PDB entry 8FEF | electron microscopy, 2.71 A resolution | chains A and E of the 10 polymer chains in the assembly

# Chain A
Name: Virulence factor Mce family protein
Source organism: Mycolicibacterium smegmatis MC2 155
Reference sequence: A0QNR2 (A0QNR2_MYCS2); residues 1-409 here = UniProt positions 1-409
Sequence (409 residues; each row starts with the number of its first residue):
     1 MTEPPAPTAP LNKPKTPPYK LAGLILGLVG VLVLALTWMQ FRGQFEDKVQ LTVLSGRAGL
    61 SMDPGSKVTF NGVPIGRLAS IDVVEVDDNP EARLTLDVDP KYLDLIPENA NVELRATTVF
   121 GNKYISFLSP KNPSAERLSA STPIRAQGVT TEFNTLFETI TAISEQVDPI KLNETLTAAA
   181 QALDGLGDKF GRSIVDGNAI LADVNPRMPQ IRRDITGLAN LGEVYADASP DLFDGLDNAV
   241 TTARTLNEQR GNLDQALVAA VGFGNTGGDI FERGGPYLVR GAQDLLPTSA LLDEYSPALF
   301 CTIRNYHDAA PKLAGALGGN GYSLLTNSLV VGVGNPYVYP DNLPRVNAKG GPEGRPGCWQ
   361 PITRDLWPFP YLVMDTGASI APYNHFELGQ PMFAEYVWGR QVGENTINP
Disordered / not traced: 1-17
Disulfides: Cys-301/Cys-358

# Chain E
Name: Virulence factor Mce family protein
Source organism: Mycolicibacterium smegmatis MC2 155
Reference sequence: A0QNR6 (A0QNR6_MYCS2); numbering as in UniProt (aligned over 1-390)
Sequence (390 residues; numbered 1 to 390; the number before each row is that of its first residue):
     1 MRLLKGFPKM RNWTRVGRRT AVLAAVALVL TSCGQWRGIA NVPLPGGPGT ESGSMTLYVQ
    61 MPETLALNAN SRVRVRDVFV GRVRKIELIN WVPTLTVDVE PGIKLPKNTL AKIGQTSLLG
   121 SQHVELNPPE DPSSELLRDG DTIPLAQSSA YPTIERTLAG ISGILTGGGI PNIEVIQTEV
   181 FNILNGRADQ IREFLNQLDT FTDELNQQRE EITRAIDSTN RLLNIVSQRN DTLDRVLTEF
   241 PPLIQHFAET RDLFADAVTA LGRLSAAADE TLSGSNANLH TNLQNLQRPL KQLGRAAPYL
   301 VGALKLILTV PFNIDNIPKA IRGDYINVSL KLDLTLSSVD NAFLSGTGVS GMLRALEQAW
   361 GRDPATMIPD VRFTPNPHDA PGGPLVERGE
Disordered / not traced: 1-32
What the authors report for this chain:
  - post-translational modification sites: Cys-33 (proposed by the authors, not directly observed)

# How chain A and chain E interact
Contacting residue pairs (276; chain A residue first):
  Gly-56(A) / Arg-76(E)
  Arg-57(A) / Arg-76(E)
  Arg-57(A) / Asp-77(E)  salt bridge
  Ala-58(A) / Arg-76(E)  hydrogen bond (backbone-backbone)
  Ala-58(A) / Val-78(E)  hydrophobic
  Gly-59(A) / Asp-77(E)  hydrogen bond (backbone-side chain)
  Leu-60(A) / Arg-74(E)
  Leu-60(A) / Asp-77(E)
  Leu-60(A) / Gln-115(E)
  Leu-60(A) / Thr-116(E)
  Leu-60(A) / His-123(E)
  Ser-61(A) / Thr-116(E)
  Ser-61(A) / Ser-117(E)
  Asp-63(A) / Arg-72(E)  salt bridge
  Ile-81(A) / Val-78(E)  hydrophobic
  Val-83(A) / Val-75(E)
  Val-83(A) / Val-78(E)  hydrophobic
  Asn-89(A) / Arg-76(E)  hydrogen bond
  Pro-90(A) / Arg-76(E)  hydrogen bond (backbone-side chain)
  Ala-92(A) / Val-78(E)  hydrophobic
  Val-119(A) / Leu-118(E)
  Phe-120(A) / Leu-119(E)  hydrophobic
  Glu-152(A) / Asp-77(E)
  Phe-153(A) / Leu-118(E)  hydrophobic
  Asn-154(A) / Gln-115(E)  hydrogen bond (side chain-backbone)
  Asn-154(A) / His-123(E)
  Asn-154(A) / Glu-125(E)
  Asn-154(A) / Tyr-151(E)
  Phe-157(A) / Leu-118(E)  hydrophobic
  Phe-157(A) / Pro-152(E)
  Phe-157(A) / Ile-154(E)  hydrophobic
  Phe-157(A) / Thr-157(E)
  Glu-158(A) / Lys-112(E)  salt bridge
  Glu-158(A) / Tyr-151(E)
  Glu-158(A) / Pro-152(E)
  Ile-160(A) / Thr-157(E)
  Ile-160(A) / Ile-161(E)  hydrophobic
  Thr-161(A) / Pro-152(E)
  Thr-161(A) / Arg-156(E)
  Thr-161(A) / Thr-157(E)
  Ser-164(A) / Ile-164(E)
  Glu-165(A) / Arg-156(E)  salt bridge
  Val-167(A) / Ile-164(E)  hydrophobic
  Pro-169(A) / Gly-163(E)
  Pro-169(A) / Gly-167(E)
  Pro-169(A) / Gly-168(E)
  Leu-172(A) / Gly-168(E)
  Asn-173(A) / Gly-167(E)
  Asn-173(A) / Gly-168(E)
  Asn-173(A) / Gly-169(E)
  Leu-176(A) / Gly-168(E)
  Leu-176(A) / Gly-169(E)
  Leu-176(A) / Asn-172(E)
  Leu-176(A) / Ile-173(E)  hydrophobic
  Leu-176(A) / Ile-176(E)
  Thr-177(A) / Asn-172(E)
  Ala-179(A) / Ile-176(E)  hydrophobic
  Ala-180(A) / Asn-172(E)
  Ala-180(A) / Ile-176(E)  hydrophobic
  Leu-183(A) / Ile-176(E)  hydrophobic
  Leu-183(A) / Glu-179(E)
  Gly-185(A) / Glu-179(E)  hydrogen bond (backbone-side chain)
  Leu-186(A) / Glu-179(E)
  Gly-187(A) / Glu-179(E)  hydrogen bond (backbone-side chain)
  Gly-187(A) / Asn-182(E)
  Gly-187(A) / Ile-183(E)
  Asp-188(A) / Asn-182(E)
  Asp-188(A) / Arg-187(E)  salt bridge
  Phe-190(A) / Ile-183(E)  hydrophobic
  Gly-191(A) / Ile-183(E)
  Gly-191(A) / Arg-187(E)
  Arg-192(A) / Arg-187(E)
  Ile-194(A) / Ile-191(E)  hydrophobic
  Ile-194(A) / Phe-194(E)
  Val-195(A) / Arg-187(E)
  Val-195(A) / Gln-190(E)
  Gly-197(A) / Phe-194(E)
  Asn-198(A) / Glu-193(E)  hydrogen bond
  Asn-198(A) / Phe-194(E)
  Asn-198(A) / Gln-197(E)  hydrogen bond
  Leu-201(A) / Phe-194(E)  hydrophobic
  Leu-201(A) / Gln-197(E)
  Leu-201(A) / Leu-198(E)
  Leu-201(A) / Phe-201(E)  hydrophobic
  Ala-202(A) / Gln-197(E)
  Val-204(A) / Phe-201(E)  hydrophobic
  Asn-205(A) / Gln-197(E)  hydrogen bond (side chain-backbone)
  Asn-205(A) / Thr-200(E)
  Asn-205(A) / Phe-201(E)
  Asn-205(A) / Glu-204(E)
  Met-208(A) / Glu-204(E)
  Met-208(A) / Leu-205(E)  hydrophobic
  Met-208(A) / Gln-208(E)
  Arg-212(A) / Gln-207(E)
  Arg-212(A) / Gln-208(E)
  Ile-215(A) / Gln-208(E)
  Ile-215(A) / Glu-211(E)
  Ile-215(A) / Ile-212(E)  hydrophobic
  Thr-216(A) / Glu-211(E)  hydrogen bond
  Thr-216(A) / Arg-214(E)
  Ala-219(A) / Arg-214(E)
  Ala-219(A) / Ala-215(E)  hydrophobic
  Ala-219(A) / Ser-218(E)  hydrogen bond (backbone-side chain)
  Asn-220(A) / Arg-214(E)  hydrogen bond
  Gly-222(A) / Ser-218(E)
  Glu-223(A) / Arg-214(E)  salt bridge
  Glu-223(A) / Ser-218(E)  hydrogen bond (backbone-side chain)
  Glu-223(A) / Arg-221(E)
  Tyr-225(A) / Leu-222(E)  hydrophobic
  Ala-226(A) / Arg-221(E)
  Ala-226(A) / Leu-222(E)
  Ala-226(A) / Ile-225(E)
  Asp-227(A) / Arg-221(E)  salt bridge
  Ser-229(A) / Ile-225(E)
  Pro-230(A) / Arg-229(E)
  Phe-233(A) / Val-226(E)  hydrophobic
  Phe-233(A) / Arg-229(E)
  Phe-233(A) / Thr-232(E)
  Asp-234(A) / Arg-229(E)  salt bridge
  Leu-236(A) / Thr-232(E)
  Leu-236(A) / Val-236(E)  hydrophobic
  Asp-237(A) / Thr-232(E)  hydrogen bond
  Asp-237(A) / Arg-235(E)  salt bridge
  Ala-239(A) / Phe-240(E)  hydrophobic
  Val-240(A) / Arg-235(E)
  Val-240(A) / Val-236(E)
  Val-240(A) / Glu-239(E)
  Val-240(A) / Phe-240(E)
  Ala-243(A) / Leu-243(E)  hydrophobic
  Arg-244(A) / Glu-239(E)  salt bridge
  Leu-246(A) / Leu-243(E)  hydrophobic
  Asn-247(A) / Glu-239(E)  hydrogen bond (side chain-backbone)
  Asn-247(A) / Leu-243(E)
  Arg-250(A) / His-246(E)
  Leu-253(A) / Phe-247(E)  hydrophobic
  Asp-254(A) / His-246(E)  salt bridge
  Asp-254(A) / Leu-253(E)
  Leu-257(A) / Leu-253(E)  hydrophobic
  Leu-257(A) / Ala-257(E)
  Val-258(A) / Leu-253(E)  hydrophobic
  Val-261(A) / Asp-256(E)
  Val-261(A) / Ala-257(E)
  Val-261(A) / Ala-260(E)
  Phe-263(A) / Leu-264(E)  hydrophobic
  Gly-264(A) / Ala-260(E)
  Gly-264(A) / Leu-264(E)
  Asn-265(A) / Ala-260(E)
  Gly-267(A) / Leu-264(E)
  Gly-268(A) / Leu-264(E)
  Asp-269(A) / Arg-263(E)
  Phe-271(A) / Leu-264(E)  hydrophobic
  Phe-271(A) / Ala-267(E)  hydrophobic
  Phe-271(A) / Ala-268(E)  hydrophobic
  Glu-272(A) / Arg-263(E)  salt bridge
  Glu-272(A) / Ala-267(E)
  Gly-275(A) / Thr-271(E)
  Leu-278(A) / Thr-271(E)
  Leu-278(A) / Ser-275(E)
  Val-279(A) / Thr-271(E)
  Val-279(A) / Gly-274(E)
  Val-279(A) / Ser-275(E)
  Ala-282(A) / Asn-278(E)
  Ala-282(A) / Asn-282(E)  hydrogen bond (backbone-side chain)
  Gln-283(A) / Asn-278(E)  hydrogen bond
  Leu-285(A) / Asn-282(E)
  Leu-286(A) / Asn-278(E)
  Leu-286(A) / Thr-281(E)
  Leu-286(A) / Asn-282(E)  hydrogen bond (backbone-side chain)
  Ser-289(A) / Asn-282(E)  hydrogen bond
  Ser-289(A) / Asn-285(E)
  Ala-290(A) / Asn-285(E)
  Leu-292(A) / Pro-289(E)
  Asp-293(A) / Asn-285(E)
  Asp-293(A) / Arg-288(E)  salt bridge
  Asp-293(A) / Pro-289(E)
  Ser-296(A) / Arg-288(E)
  Ser-296(A) / Pro-289(E)
  Ser-296(A) / Gln-292(E)
  Pro-297(A) / Arg-288(E)
  Pro-297(A) / Gly-389(E)  hydrogen bond (backbone-backbone)
  Leu-299(A) / Pro-289(E)
  Leu-299(A) / Gln-292(E)
  Leu-299(A) / Leu-293(E)
  Phe-300(A) / Gln-292(E)
  Phe-300(A) / Arg-295(E)
  Phe-300(A) / Ala-296(E)  hydrophobic
  Phe-300(A) / Tyr-299(E)  hydrophobic
  Cys-301(A) / Glu-387(E)
  Ile-303(A) / Leu-293(E)  hydrophobic
  Ile-303(A) / Ala-296(E)
  Ile-303(A) / Tyr-299(E)
  Ile-303(A) / Leu-300(E)  hydrophobic
  Ile-303(A) / Ala-303(E)
  Arg-304(A) / Tyr-299(E)
  Asn-305(A) / Glu-387(E)
  Tyr-306(A) / Leu-306(E)  hydrophobic
  Tyr-306(A) / Ile-307(E)  hydrophobic
  Tyr-306(A) / Val-310(E)
  His-307(A) / Tyr-299(E)
  His-307(A) / Gly-302(E)
  His-307(A) / Ala-303(E)
  Ala-310(A) / Gly-302(E)
  Ala-310(A) / Asn-313(E)  hydrogen bond (backbone-side chain)
  Leu-313(A) / Leu-306(E)  hydrophobic
  Leu-313(A) / Val-310(E)
  Leu-313(A) / Pro-311(E)
  Ala-314(A) / Asn-313(E)
  Ala-314(A) / Asn-316(E)  hydrogen bond (backbone-side chain)
  Leu-317(A) / Asn-313(E)
  Leu-317(A) / Asn-316(E)
  Gly-318(A) / Asn-316(E)
  Gly-318(A) / Lys-319(E)
  Asn-320(A) / Ser-329(E)
  Gly-321(A) / Lys-319(E)
  Gly-321(A) / Arg-322(E)
  Tyr-322(A) / Arg-322(E)
  Tyr-322(A) / Asn-327(E)  hydrogen bond (backbone-side chain)
  Ser-323(A) / Asn-327(E)
  Ser-323(A) / Ser-329(E)
  Leu-324(A) / Asn-327(E)  hydrogen bond (backbone-backbone)
  Leu-324(A) / Val-328(E)
  Leu-324(A) / Ser-329(E)  hydrogen bond (backbone-backbone)
  Leu-325(A) / Ser-329(E)
  Thr-326(A) / Val-328(E)
  Thr-326(A) / Ser-329(E)  hydrogen bond (side chain-backbone)
  Thr-326(A) / Lys-331(E)  hydrogen bond (backbone-backbone)
  Asn-327(A) / Lys-331(E)
  Ser-328(A) / Leu-330(E)
  Ser-328(A) / Lys-331(E)  hydrogen bond (backbone-backbone)
  Ser-328(A) / Leu-332(E)
  Ser-328(A) / Asp-333(E)  hydrogen bond (backbone-backbone)
  Leu-329(A) / Asp-333(E)
  Leu-329(A) / Ser-338(E)
  Leu-329(A) / Ala-342(E)  hydrophobic
  Val-330(A) / Ala-342(E)
  Val-330(A) / Phe-343(E)
  Val-331(A) / Ala-342(E)
  Pro-352(A) / Val-386(E)  hydrophobic
  Pro-352(A) / Arg-388(E)  hydrogen bond (backbone-side chain)
  Glu-353(A) / His-378(E)  salt bridge
  Glu-353(A) / Pro-384(E)
  Glu-353(A) / Arg-388(E)
  Arg-355(A) / Arg-388(E)  hydrogen bond (backbone-side chain)
  Arg-355(A) / Glu-390(E)  salt bridge
  Pro-356(A) / Arg-388(E)  hydrogen bond (backbone-side chain)
  Gly-357(A) / Glu-387(E)
  Gly-357(A) / Arg-388(E)
  Cys-358(A) / Val-386(E)
  Cys-358(A) / Glu-387(E)  hydrogen bond (backbone-backbone)
  Trp-359(A) / Pro-377(E)  hydrophobic
  Trp-359(A) / Leu-385(E)
  Trp-359(A) / Val-386(E)  hydrophobic
  Trp-359(A) / Glu-387(E)
  Gln-360(A) / Leu-385(E)  hydrogen bond (backbone-backbone)
  Pro-361(A) / Glu-387(E)
  Ile-362(A) / Pro-377(E)  hydrophobic
  Arg-364(A) / Pro-364(E)  hydrogen bond (side chain-backbone)
  Arg-364(A) / Ala-365(E)  hydrogen bond (side chain-backbone)
  Arg-364(A) / Met-367(E)  hydrogen bond (side chain-backbone)
  Arg-364(A) / Pro-369(E)
  Asp-365(A) / Thr-374(E)  hydrogen bond (backbone-side chain)
  Asp-365(A) / Pro-375(E)
  Leu-366(A) / Thr-374(E)
  Leu-366(A) / Pro-375(E)
  Leu-366(A) / Asn-376(E)
  Leu-366(A) / Pro-377(E)
  Leu-366(A) / Leu-385(E)  hydrophobic
  Trp-367(A) / Pro-369(E)  hydrophobic
  Trp-367(A) / Val-371(E)  hydrophobic
  Trp-367(A) / Thr-374(E)
  Pro-368(A) / Asn-376(E)
  Pro-368(A) / Pro-377(E)
  Pro-370(A) / Asn-376(E)
  Pro-370(A) / Pro-377(E)
  Pro-370(A) / His-378(E)
  Asn-384(A) / Gly-346(E)
Also at the interface, not in a pair above, chain A (150 interface residues in all): Asp-82, Glu-85, Glu-91, Thr-155, Ile-170, Asp-184, Ile-211, Ala-260, Ala-309, His-385, Phe-386
Also at the interface, not in a pair above, chain E (142 interface residues in all): Val-80, Lys-104, Gly-114, Pro-128, Thr-153, Val-175, Val-180, Pro-242, Thr-250, Phe-254, Leu-261, Glu-270, Leu-286, Lys-305, Ile-317, Ala-320, Asn-341, Thr-347, Ile-368

# Overview
The interface between chain A and chain E involves 150 residues on one side and 142 on the other; the contacts
include 39 hydrogen bonds and 15 salt bridges. Polar contacts include Arg-57(A)/Asp-77(E), Asp-63(A)/Arg-72(E)
and Glu-158(A)/Lys-112(E). From the paper: a modification site at Cys-33(E).
Here chain A is Virulence factor Mce family protein and chain E is Virulence factor Mce family protein, both
from Mycolicibacterium smegmatis MC2 155. Entry 8FEF (Structure of Mce1 transporter from Mycobacterium
smegmatis (Map0)) was determined by electron microscopy (same publication as 8FED and 8FEE).
